5LMX - chains B and L of the 14 polymer chains in the assembly; structure by electron microscopy, 4.90 A resolution (low resolution: residue-level contacts below are approximate; hydrogen-bond / salt-bridge calls are withheld).

Chain B:
Name: DNA-directed RNA polymerase I subunit RPA135
Source organism: Saccharomyces cerevisiae (strain ATCC 204508 / S288c)
Notes: EC 2.7.7.6
Reference sequence: P22138 (RPA2_YEAST); residues 1-1203 here = UniProt positions 1-1203
Chain sequence (1203 residues; each row starts with the number of its first residue):
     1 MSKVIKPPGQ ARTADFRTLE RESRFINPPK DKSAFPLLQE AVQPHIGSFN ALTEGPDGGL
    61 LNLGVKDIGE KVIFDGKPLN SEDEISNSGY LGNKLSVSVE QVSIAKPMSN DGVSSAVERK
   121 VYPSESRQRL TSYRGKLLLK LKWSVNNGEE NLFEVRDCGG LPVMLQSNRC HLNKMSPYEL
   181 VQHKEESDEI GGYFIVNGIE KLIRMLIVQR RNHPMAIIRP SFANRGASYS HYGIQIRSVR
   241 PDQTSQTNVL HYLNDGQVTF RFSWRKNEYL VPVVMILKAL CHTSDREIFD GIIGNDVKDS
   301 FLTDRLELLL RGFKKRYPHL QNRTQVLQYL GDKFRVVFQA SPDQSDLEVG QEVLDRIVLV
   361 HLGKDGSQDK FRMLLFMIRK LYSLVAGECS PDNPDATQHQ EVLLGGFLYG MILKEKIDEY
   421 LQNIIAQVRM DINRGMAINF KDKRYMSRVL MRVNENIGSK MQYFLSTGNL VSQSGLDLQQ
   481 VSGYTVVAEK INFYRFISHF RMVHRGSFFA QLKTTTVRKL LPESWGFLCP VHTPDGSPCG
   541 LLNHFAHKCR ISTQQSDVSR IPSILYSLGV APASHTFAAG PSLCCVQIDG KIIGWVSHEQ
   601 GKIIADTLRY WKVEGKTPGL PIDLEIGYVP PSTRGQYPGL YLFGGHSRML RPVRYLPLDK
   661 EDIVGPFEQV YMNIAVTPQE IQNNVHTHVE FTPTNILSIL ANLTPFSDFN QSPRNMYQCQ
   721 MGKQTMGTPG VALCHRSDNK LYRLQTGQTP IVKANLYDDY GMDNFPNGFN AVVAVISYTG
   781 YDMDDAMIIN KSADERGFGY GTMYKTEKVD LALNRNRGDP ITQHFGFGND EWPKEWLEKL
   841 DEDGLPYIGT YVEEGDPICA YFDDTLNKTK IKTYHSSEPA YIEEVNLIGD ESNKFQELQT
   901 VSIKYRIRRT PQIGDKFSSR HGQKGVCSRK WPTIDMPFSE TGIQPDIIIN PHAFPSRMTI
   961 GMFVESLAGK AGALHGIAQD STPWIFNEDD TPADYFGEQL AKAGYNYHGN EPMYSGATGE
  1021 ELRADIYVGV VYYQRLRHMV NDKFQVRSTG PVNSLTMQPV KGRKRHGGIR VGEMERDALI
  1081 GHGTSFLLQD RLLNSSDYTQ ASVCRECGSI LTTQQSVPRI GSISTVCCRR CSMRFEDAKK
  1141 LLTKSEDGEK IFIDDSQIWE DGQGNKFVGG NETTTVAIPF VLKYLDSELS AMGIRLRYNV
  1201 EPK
Disordered / not traced: 1-11, 80-86, 112-114, 507-517, 535-540, 814-818, 1040-1068, 1141-1156
Swiss-Prot annotation at these positions:
  - zinc finger: Cys1104 to Cys1131 (C4-type)
  - modified residue: Ser2 (N-acetylserine), Ser81 (Phosphoserine), Ser1156 (Phosphoserine)
  - mutagenesis: Cys1104 (C1104A: No effect; when associated with A-1107; A-1128 and A-1131), Cys1107 (C1107A: Lethal. Abolishes recruitment of RPA1 to Pol I. No effect; when associated with A-1104; A-1128 and A-1131), Cys1127 (C1127R: Responsible of suppression of RPA190-5 and RPA190-1 mutations), Cys1128 (C1128A: No effect; when associated with A-1104; A-1107 and A-1131), Cys1131 (C1131A: No effect; when associated with A-1104; A-1107 and A-1128)
Metal / ion sites: Zn2+: Cys1104, Cys1107, Cys1128, Cys1131

Chain L:
Name: DNA-directed RNA polymerases I, II, and III subunit RPABC4
Source organism: Saccharomyces cerevisiae (strain ATCC 204508 / S288c)
Reference sequence: P40422 (RPAB4_YEAST); numbering as in UniProt (aligned over 1-70)
Chain sequence (70 residues; numbered 1 to 70; the number before each row is that of its first residue):
     1 MSREGFQIPT NLDAAAAGTS QARTATLKYI CAECSSKLSL SRTDAVRCKD CGHRILLKAR
    61 TKRLVQFEAR
Disordered / not traced: 1-25
Swiss-Prot annotation at these positions:
  - zinc finger: Cys31 to Cys51 (C4-type)
  - binding site (Zn(2+)): Cys31, Cys34, Cys48, Cys51
Metal / ion sites: Zn2+: Cys34, Ser36

Interface between chain B and chain L:
Contacting residue pairs (32):
  Gln128(B) - Ile55(L)
  Lys184(B) - Ala32(L)
  Lys184(B) - Glu33(L)
  His824(B) - Arg42(L)
  Asp841(B) - Lys58(L)
  Glu842(B) - Leu27(L)
  Asp843(B) - Tyr29(L)
  Asp843(B) - Lys58(L)
  Leu845(B) - Lys58(L)
  Ile848(B) - Lys58(L)
  Ile848(B) - Ala59(L)
  Ile848(B) - Arg60(L)
  Val885(B) - Leu57(L)
  Val885(B) - Lys58(L)
  Asn886(B) - Leu56(L)
  Asn886(B) - Leu57(L)
  Leu887(B) - Tyr29(L)
  Leu887(B) - Arg54(L)
  Leu887(B) - Ile55(L)
  Leu887(B) - Leu56(L)
  Ile888(B) - Arg54(L)
  Ile888(B) - Ile55(L)
  Gly889(B) - Arg54(L)
  Asp890(B) - Arg54(L)
  Ser892(B) - Arg54(L)
  Gln896(B) - Asp44(L)
  Gln896(B) - Ala45(L)
  Gln896(B) - Val46(L)
  Gln896(B) - Arg47(L)
  Gln896(B) - Arg54(L)
  Glu897(B) - Val46(L)
  Leu898(B) - Val46(L)
Also at the interface, not in a pair above, chain B (23 interface residues in all): Arg129, Pro846, Tyr847, Glu891, Arg908
Also at the interface, not in a pair above, chain L (19 interface residues in all): His53, Thr61, Arg70

Overview:
The interface between chain B and chain L involves 23 residues on one side and 19 on the other. Curated
annotation (UniProt) lists 5 mutagenesis sites on chain B; 4 Zn2+-binding residues on chain L.
Here chain B is DNA-directed RNA polymerase I subunit RPA135 and chain L is DNA-directed RNA polymerases I,
II, and III subunit RPABC4, both from Saccharomyces cerevisiae (strain ATCC 204508 / S288c). Entry 5LMX
(Monomeric RNA polymerase I at 4.9 A resolution) was determined by electron microscopy.
